PDB entry 7OUK | X-ray diffraction, 2.60 A resolution | chains B and D of the 5 polymer chains in the assembly

Chain B:
Protein: Multidrug efflux pump subunit AcrB
Organism: Escherichia coli
UniProtKB: P31224 (ACRB_ECOLI); residues 1-1049 here = UniProt positions 1-1049
Amino-acid sequence (1057 residues; each row starts with the number of its first residue):
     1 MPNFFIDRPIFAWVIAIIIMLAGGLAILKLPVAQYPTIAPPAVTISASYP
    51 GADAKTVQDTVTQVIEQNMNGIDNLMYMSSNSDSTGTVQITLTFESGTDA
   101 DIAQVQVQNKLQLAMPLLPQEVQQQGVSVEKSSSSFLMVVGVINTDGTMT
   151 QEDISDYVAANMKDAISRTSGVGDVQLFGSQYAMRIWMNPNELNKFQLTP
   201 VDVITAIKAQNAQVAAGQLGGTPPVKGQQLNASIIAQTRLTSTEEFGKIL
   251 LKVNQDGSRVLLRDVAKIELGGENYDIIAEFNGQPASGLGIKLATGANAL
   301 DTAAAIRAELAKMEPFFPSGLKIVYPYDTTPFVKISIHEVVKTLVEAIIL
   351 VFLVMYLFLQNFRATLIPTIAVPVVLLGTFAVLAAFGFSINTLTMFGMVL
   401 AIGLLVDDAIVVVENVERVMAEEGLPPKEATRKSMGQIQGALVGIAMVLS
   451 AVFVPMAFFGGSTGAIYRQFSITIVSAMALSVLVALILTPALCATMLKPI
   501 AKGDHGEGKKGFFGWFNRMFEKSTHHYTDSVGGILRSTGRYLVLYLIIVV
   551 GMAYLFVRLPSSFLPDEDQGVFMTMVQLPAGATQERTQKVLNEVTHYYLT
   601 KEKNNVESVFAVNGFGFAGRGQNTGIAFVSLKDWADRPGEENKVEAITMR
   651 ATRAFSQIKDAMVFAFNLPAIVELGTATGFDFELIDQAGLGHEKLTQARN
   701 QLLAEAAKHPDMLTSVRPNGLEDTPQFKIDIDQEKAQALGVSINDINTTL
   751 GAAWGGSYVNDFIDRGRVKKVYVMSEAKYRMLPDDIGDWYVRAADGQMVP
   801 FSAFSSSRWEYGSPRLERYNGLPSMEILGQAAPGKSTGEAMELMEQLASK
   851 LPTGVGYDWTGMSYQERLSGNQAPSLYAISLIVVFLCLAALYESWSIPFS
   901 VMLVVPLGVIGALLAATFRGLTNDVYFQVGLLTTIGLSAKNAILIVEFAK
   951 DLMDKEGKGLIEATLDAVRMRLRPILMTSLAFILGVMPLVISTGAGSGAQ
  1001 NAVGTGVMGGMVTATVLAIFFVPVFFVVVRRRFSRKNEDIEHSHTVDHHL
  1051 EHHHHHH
Not modelled in the structure: 1037-1057
Construct notes: expression tag (1050-1057)
Residues lining bound ligands:
  - 3-chloranyl-2-piperazin-1-yl-quinoline (1K8): L219, Q228, L230, N231, A232
  - (2S)-3-hydroxypropane-1,2-diyl didecanoate (DDR): V452, P455, M456, F459, Y467, F556, F563, L876, Y877, S880, N923, Q928, L932
  - LPX ((2S)-3-{[(R)-(2-aminoethoxy)(hydroxy)phosphoryl]oxy}-2-hydroxypropyl hexadecanoate): I10, I17, L21
What the authors report for this chain:
  - binding site for 3-chloranyl-2-piperazin-1-yl-quinoline: L404, D407, D408, V411, L442, I445, L449, K940, E947, F948
  - mutagenesis - I438A, I445A, I943A, L944A: decreased growth in response to all AcrB substrates tested
  - mutagenesis - L442A, E947A: decreased binding to 3-chloranyl-2-piperazin-1-yl-quinoline
  - mutagenesis - A446P: abolished binding to 3-chloranyl-2-piperazin-1-yl-quinoline

Chain D:
Protein: Darpin
Organism: synthetic construct
Notes: antibody fragment or engineered binder
Amino-acid sequence (169 residues; each row starts with the number of its first residue):
     1 MRGSHHHHHHGSDLGKKLLEAARAGRDDEVRILMANGADVNAADVVGWTP
    51 LHLAAYWGHLEIVEVLLKNGADVNAYDTLGSTPLHLAAHFGHLEIVEVLL
   101 KNGADVNAKDDNGITPLHLAANRGHLEIVEVLLKYGADVNAQDKFGKTAF
   151 DISINNGNEDLAEILQKLN
Not modelled in the structure: 1-11, 168-169

Interface between chain B and chain D:
Contacting residue pairs (29):
  D660(B) - K16(D)  salt bridge
  E722(B) - R23(D)
  D723(B) - R23(D)  hydrogen bond (backbone-side chain)
  D723(B) - W57(D)
  P725(B) - V46(D)  hydrophobic
  F727(B) - L79(D)  hydrophobic
  D732(B) - F145(D)
  E734(B) - K147(D)  salt bridge
  S802(B) - K144(D)  hydrogen bond (backbone-side chain)
  A803(B) - F145(D)
  S805(B) - K144(D)  hydrogen bond (backbone-side chain)
  S805(B) - F145(D)
  S806(B) - N112(D)
  S807(B) - L79(D)
  S807(B) - N112(D)  hydrogen bond (backbone-side chain)
  R808(B) - L79(D)
  R808(B) - H89(D)
  R808(B) - R123(D)
  W809(B) - V46(D)  hydrophobic
  W809(B) - W48(D)
  W809(B) - D77(D)
  W809(B) - T78(D)  hydrogen bond
  W809(B) - L79(D)
  Y811(B) - R23(D)
  Y811(B) - D44(D)  hydrogen bond
  Y811(B) - W48(D)  hydrophobic
  Y811(B) - L53(D)
  Y811(B) - Y56(D)  hydrogen bond (backbone-side chain)
  Y811(B) - W57(D)  hydrophobic
Interface residues without a listed pair, chain B (19 interface residues in all): K735, P783, F804, E810

In short:
The interface between chain B and chain D involves 19 residues on one side and 17 on the other; the contacts
include 7 hydrogen bonds and 2 salt bridges. Polar contacts include D660(B)-K16(D), E734(B)-K147(D) and
D723(B)-R23(D). The paper reports a binding site for 3-chloranyl-2-piperazin-1-yl-quinoline at L404(B),
D407(B) and D408(B) among others; I438A, I445A and I943A of chain B, among others, reduce growth in response
to all AcrB substrates tested; 7 substitutions were tested in all.
Here chain B is Multidrug efflux pump subunit AcrB (Escherichia coli) and chain D is Darpin (synthetic
construct). Entry 7OUK (BDM88855 inhibitor bound to the transmembrane domain of AcrB) was determined by X-ray
diffraction together with 7OUL and 7OUM from the same study.
